Entry 4GD9 (X-ray diffraction, 1.50 A resolution); this record covers chains A and D of the 4 polymer chains in the assembly.

Chain A (and D):
Protein: Streptavidin
From: Streptomyces avidinii
Notes: chain D of this document is another copy of the same molecule, construct and numbering; everything in this record applies to it too
Reference sequence: P22629 (SAV_STRAV); the construct has insertions or renumbered stretches relative to UniProt, so the offset changes along the chain: 49-139 = UniProt 73-163; 213-248 = UniProt 37-72
Chain sequence (132 residues; row label = number of the first residue in the row; note: 69 numbers in that range are skipped by the numbering (no residue carries them; nothing is unmodelled there)):
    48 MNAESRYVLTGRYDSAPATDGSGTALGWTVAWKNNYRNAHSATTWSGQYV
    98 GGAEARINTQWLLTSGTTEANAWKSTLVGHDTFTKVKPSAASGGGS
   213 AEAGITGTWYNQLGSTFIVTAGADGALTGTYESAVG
Disordered / not traced: 48, 134-143, 213 (chain D: 48, 135-143)
Sequence notes: expression tag (48); linker (140-143)
Ligand contacts: biotin (BTN): W79, A86, S88, T90, W92, W108, L110, D128, N223, L225, S227, Y243, S245, V247, G248
Swiss-Prot annotation at these positions:
  - motif: R59 to D61 (Cell attachment site)
  - binding site (biotin): Y54, W92, W108, W120, Y243
From the paper describing this entry:
  - conformationally variable residues (loop rearrangement): N49 to S52
  - contacts within the chain: N49-S52 (hydrogen bond), E51-N81 (hydrogen bond)

Chain A / chain D interface:
Pairs across the interface (18; chain A residue first):
  W108(A) - W120(D)
  L109(A) - V125(D)  hydrophobic
  L110(A) - W120(D)  hydrophobic
  W120(A) - W108(D)
  W120(A) - L110(D)  hydrophobic
  W120(A) - V247(D)
  W120(A) - G248(D)
  K121(A) - L124(D)
  T123(A) - L124(D)
  T123(A) - V125(D)  hydrogen bond (backbone-backbone)
  L124(A) - K121(D)
  L124(A) - T123(D)
  L124(A) - L124(D)  hydrophobic
  V125(A) - L109(D)  hydrophobic
  V125(A) - T123(D)  hydrogen bond (backbone-backbone)
  V125(A) - V125(D)  hydrophobic
  V247(A) - W120(D)
  G248(A) - W120(D)
Other interface residues (no listed pair), chain A (11 interface residues in all): L225
Other interface residues (no listed pair), chain D (11 interface residues in all): L225

Summary:
The chain A/chain D interface involves 11 residues from each chain, with 2 hydrogen bonds. Its one hydrogen
bond, T123(A)-V125(D), is backbone to backbone. Bound to chain A: biotin. From UniProt: 5 biotin-binding
residues on chain A. The paper reports conformational variability at N49(A); contacts within the chain
involving N49(A), S52(A) and E51(A) among others.
Chain A and chain D are both Streptavidin (Streptomyces avidinii); the structure, Circular Permuted
Streptavidin N49/G48, was determined by X-ray diffraction, deposited together with 4GDA.
